PDB entry 5EZC | X-ray diffraction, 1.80 A resolution | chains A and F of the 7 polymer chains in the assembly

# Chain A (and F)
Molecule: CC-Hept-C-H-E
Notes: chain F of this document is another copy of the same molecule, construct and numbering; everything in this record applies to it too
Amino-acid sequence (31 residues; each row starts with the number of its first residue):
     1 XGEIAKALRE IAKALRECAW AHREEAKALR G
Disordered / not traced: 31 (chain F: fully traced)
Modified positions: ACE (acetyl group) at position 1

# Interface between chain A and chain F
Residue-residue contacts (37):
  Glu-3(A) with ACE_1(F); Gly-2(F), hydrogen bond (side chain-backbone); Ala-5(F)
  Ile-4(A) with Leu-8(F), hydrophobic
  Ala-7(A) with Ala-5(F); Leu-8(F), hydrophobic; Arg-9(F)
  Glu-10(A) with Arg-9(F); Ala-12(F); Arg-16(F), salt bridge
  Ile-11(A) with Leu-8(F); Ile-11(F), hydrophobic; Ala-12(F); Leu-15(F), hydrophobic
  Ala-14(A) with Ala-12(F); Leu-15(F), hydrophobic; Arg-16(F)
  Leu-15(A) with Leu-15(F), hydrophobic
  Glu-17(A) with Arg-16(F); Ala-19(F); Arg-23(F), salt bridge
  Cys-18(A) with Leu-15(F); Ala-19(F)
  Trp-20(A) with Arg-23(F)
  Ala-21(A) with Ala-19(F); His-22(F); Arg-23(F)
  His-22(A) with His-22(F), hydrogen bond
  Glu-24(A) with Ala-26(F)
  Glu-25(A) with His-22(F), salt bridge; Glu-25(F); Ala-26(F); Leu-29(F)
  Ala-28(A) with Ala-26(F); Leu-29(F), hydrophobic; Arg-30(F)
  Leu-29(A) with Leu-29(F), hydrophobic
Also at the interface, not in a pair above, chain A (17 interface residues in all): Leu-8
Also at the interface, not in a pair above, chain F (18 interface residues in all): Ile-4, Cys-18

# Summary
17 residues of chain A and 18 residues of chain F are in contact, with 2 hydrogen bonds and 3 salt bridges.
Among the polar pairs are Glu-10(A)/Arg-16(F), Glu-17(A)/Arg-23(F) and Glu-25(A)/His-22(F).
Both chains are CC-Hept-C-H-E. Entry 5EZC (A de novo designed heptameric coiled coil CC-Hept-I18C-L22H-I25E)
was determined by X-ray diffraction together with 5EZ8, 5EZ9, 5EZA, 5EZE and 5F2Y from the same study.
